PDB entry 7PZI | electron microscopy, 2.90 A resolution | chains B and A of the 4 polymer chains in the assembly

== Chain B (and A) ==
Molecule: Capsid protein
Source organism: Hepatitis B virus genotype D subtype ayw (isolate France/Tiollais/1979)
Notes: chain A of this document is another copy of the same molecule, construct and numbering; everything in this record applies to it too
UniProtKB: P03146 (CAPSD_HBVD3); residues 1-183 here = UniProt positions 1-183
Sequence (183 residues; row label = number of the first residue in the row):
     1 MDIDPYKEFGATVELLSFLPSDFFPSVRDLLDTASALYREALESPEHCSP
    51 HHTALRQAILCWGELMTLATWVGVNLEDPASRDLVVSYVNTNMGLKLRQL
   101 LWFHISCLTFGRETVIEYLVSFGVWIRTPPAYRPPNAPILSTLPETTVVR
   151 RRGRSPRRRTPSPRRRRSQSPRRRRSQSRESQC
Unresolved in the structure: 144-183
Sequence notes: engineered mutation L97 (Phe in P03146)
Small-molecule neighbours:
  - fragment of triton x-100 (TRT), molecule 1: P5, Y6, V13, A58, C61, W62, L65, N92, M93, L95, K96, L97, Q99, L100
  - fragment of triton x-100 (TRT), molecule 2: Q57, L60, C61, E64
UniProt features mapped onto this chain:
  - region: S155 to Q177 (3 X 8 AA repeats of S-P-R-R-R-[PR]-S-Q), Q177 to C183 (RNA binding)
  - motif: R158 to R175 (Bipartite nuclear localization signal)
  - modified residue (Phosphoserine): S155, S162, S170
  - natural variant: T33 (T33N: In strain: Latvia), A80 (A80I: In strain: Latvia), L97 (F97L: Frequent mutation in chronic HBV carriers; this construct carries the variant)
  - mutagenesis: S155 (S155A: Complete loss of replication), S162 (S162A: Complete loss of pregenomic RNA encapsidation and replication), S170 (S170A: Partial loss of replication)

== How chain B and chain A interact ==
Contacting residue pairs - 61 pairs, chain B then chain A:
  M1(B) with S35(A); R39(A); L42(A), hydrophobic; E43(A)
  D2(B) with E43(A)
  I3(B) with L42(A); L60(A)
  P5(B) with L60(A), hydrophobic
  K7(B) with E43(A), hydrogen bond (side chain-backbone); P45(A)
  E8(B) with E46(A); H47(A), salt bridge; T53(A), hydrogen bond; R56(A), salt bridge
  F9(B) with H47(A)
  L31(B) with M1(A)
  S35(B) with M1(A)
  R39(B) with D2(A), salt bridge
  L42(B) with M1(A), hydrophobic
  E43(B) with M1(A); D2(A), hydrogen bond (side chain-backbone); K7(A), hydrogen bond (backbone-side chain)
  P45(B) with K7(A); E8(A)
  E46(B) with E8(A)
  H47(B) with E8(A), hydrogen bond (side chain-backbone); F9(A); P50(A)
  P50(B) with H47(A)
  T53(B) with E8(A)
  A54(B) with Q57(A)
  R56(B) with E8(A), salt bridge
  Q57(B) with A54(A); Q57(A); L100(A)
  I59(B) with M1(A), hydrophobic
  L60(B) with I3(A); P5(A), hydrophobic
  C61(B) with C61(A), hydrogen bond
  E64(B) with M93(A); K96(A), salt bridge
  L65(B) with L65(A), hydrophobic
  T67(B) with Y88(A)
  L68(B) with Y88(A), hydrophobic; M93(A), hydrophobic
  W71(B) with L84(A); Y88(A)
  N75(B) with L84(A)
  L76(B) with S81(A)
  D78(B) with D78(A)
  S81(B) with L76(A)
  L84(B) with W71(A); L76(A), hydrophobic
  V85(B) with L76(A), hydrophobic
  Y88(B) with T67(A); L68(A), hydrophobic; W71(A)
  M93(B) with E64(A); L68(A), hydrophobic
  K96(B) with E64(A), salt bridge
  L100(B) with Q57(A)
Also at the interface, not in a pair above, chain B (41 interface residues in all): A34, S44, V72
Also at the interface, not in a pair above, chain A (39 interface residues in all): A34, S44, I59, V72, V85

== Summary ==
The interface between chain B and chain A involves 41 residues on one side and 39 on the other; the contacts
include 6 hydrogen bonds and 6 salt bridges. Polar contacts include E8(B)-H47(A), E8(B)-R56(A) and
R39(B)-D2(A). Bound to chain B: fragment of triton x-100.
Both chains are Capsid protein (Hepatitis B virus genotype D subtype ayw (isolate France/Tiollais/1979)).
Entry 7PZI (HBc-F97L (premature secretion phenotype) in complex with Triton X-100) was determined by electron
microscopy together with 7PZ9, 7PZK, 7PZL, 7PZM and 7PZN from the same study.
